2A83 - chains A and B of the 3 polymer chains in the assembly; structure by X-ray diffraction, 1.40 A resolution.

== Chain A ==
Molecule: HLA class I histocompatibility antigen, B-27 alpha chain
Organism: Homo sapiens
Notes: fragment: extracellular domain, residues 25-300
UniProt: Q29846 (1B27_HUMAN); residues 1-276 here correspond to UniProt positions 25-300 (UniProt number = residue number + 24)
Amino-acid sequence (276 residues; row label = number of the first residue in the row):
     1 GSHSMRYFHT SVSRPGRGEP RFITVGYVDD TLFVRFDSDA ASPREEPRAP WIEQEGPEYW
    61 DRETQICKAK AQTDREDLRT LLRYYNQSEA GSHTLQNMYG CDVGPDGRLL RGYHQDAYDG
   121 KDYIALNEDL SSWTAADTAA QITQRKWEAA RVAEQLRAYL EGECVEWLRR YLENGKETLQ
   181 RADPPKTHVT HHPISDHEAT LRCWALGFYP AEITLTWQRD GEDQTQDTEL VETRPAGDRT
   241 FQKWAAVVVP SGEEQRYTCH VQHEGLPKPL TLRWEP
Disulfide bonds: Cys101-Cys164, Cys203-Cys259

== Chain B ==
Molecule: Beta-2-microglobulin
Organism: Homo sapiens
UniProt: P61769 (B2MG_HUMAN); residues 1-99 here correspond to UniProt positions 21-119 (UniProt number = residue number + 20)
Amino-acid sequence (100 residues; row label = number of the first residue in the row; numbering starts at 0):
     0 MIQRTPKIQV YSRHPAENGK SNFLNCYVSG FHPSDIEVDL LKNGERIEKV EHSDLSFSKD
    60 WSFYLLYYTE FTPTEKDEYA CRVNHVTLSQ PKIVKWDRDM
Differences from the reference sequence: initiating methionine (0)
UniProt features mapped onto this chain:
  - modified residue: Gln2 (Pyrrolidone carboxylic acid)
  - glycosylation: Ile1 (N-linked (Glc) (glycation) isoleucine), Lys19 (N-linked (Glc) (glycation) lysine), Lys41 (N-linked (Glc) (glycation) lysine), Lys48 (N-linked (Glc) (glycation) lysine), Lys58 (N-linked (Glc) (glycation) lysine), Lys91 (N-linked (Glc) (glycation) lysine), Lys94 (N-linked (Glc) (glycation) lysine)
Disulfide bonds: Cys25-Cys80

== Interface between chain A and chain B ==
Contacting residue pairs (49):
  Phe8(A) - Ser55(B)
  Phe8(A) - Phe56(B)  hydrophobic
  His9(A) - Phe56(B)
  Thr10(A) - Leu54(B)
  Thr10(A) - Phe56(B)
  Thr10(A) - Phe62(B)
  Val12(A) - Ser33(B)
  Ile23(A) - Leu54(B)
  Val25(A) - Asp53(B)
  Val25(A) - Ser55(B)
  Tyr27(A) - Ser55(B)
  Tyr27(A) - Tyr63(B)  hydrogen bond
  Arg35(A) - Asp53(B)  salt bridge
  Gln96(A) - His31(B)  hydrogen bond
  Gln96(A) - Phe56(B)
  Gln96(A) - Trp60(B)  hydrogen bond (side chain-backbone)
  Gln96(A) - Phe62(B)
  Asn97(A) - Phe56(B)
  Gln115(A) - Trp60(B)
  Asp116(A) - Trp60(B)
  Ala117(A) - Trp60(B)  hydrophobic
  Asp119(A) - Met0(B)
  Asp119(A) - His31(B)  hydrogen bond (backbone-side chain)
  Gly120(A) - His31(B)
  Asp122(A) - Trp60(B)  hydrogen bond
  His192(A) - Asp98(B)  salt bridge
  Arg202(A) - Asp98(B)  hydrogen bond (side chain-backbone)
  Trp204(A) - Asp98(B)
  Trp204(A) - Met99(B)
  Val231(A) - Gln8(B)
  Glu232(A) - Lys6(B)  salt bridge
  Glu232(A) - Gln8(B)  hydrogen bond (backbone-side chain)
  Glu232(A) - Tyr26(B)
  Glu232(A) - Ser28(B)  hydrogen bond
  Arg234(A) - Gln8(B)  hydrogen bond
  Arg234(A) - Tyr10(B)
  Arg234(A) - Met99(B)  hydrogen bond (side chain-backbone)
  Pro235(A) - Tyr10(B)  hydrogen bond (backbone-side chain)
  Pro235(A) - Asn24(B)
  Pro235(A) - Tyr26(B)
  Ala236(A) - Arg12(B)  hydrogen bond (backbone-side chain)
  Ala236(A) - Asn24(B)  hydrogen bond (backbone-side chain)
  Gly237(A) - Arg12(B)  hydrogen bond (backbone-side chain)
  Gly237(A) - Leu65(B)
  Asp238(A) - Arg12(B)
  Gln242(A) - Tyr10(B)
  Gln242(A) - Ser11(B)  hydrogen bond (side chain-backbone)
  Gln242(A) - Arg12(B)  hydrogen bond (side chain-backbone)
  Trp244(A) - Met99(B)  hydrogen bond (side chain-backbone)
Also at the interface, not in a pair above, chain A (34 interface residues in all): Ser92, His93, Thr94, Met98, Leu206, Thr233
Also at the interface, not in a pair above, chain B (24 interface residues in all): Pro14, Asp34, Asp59

== In short ==
Chain A and chain B form an interface of 34 and 24 residues respectively, with 17 hydrogen bonds and 3 salt
bridges. Polar pairs include Arg35(A)-Asp53(B), His192(A)-Asp98(B) and Glu232(A)-Lys6(B).
Chain A is HLA class I histocompatibility antigen, B-27 alpha chain and chain B is Beta-2-microglobulin, both
from Homo sapiens; the structure, Crystal structure of hla-b*2705 complexed with the glucagon receptor (gr)
peptide (residues 412-420), was determined by X-ray diffraction.
